6HRA - chains A and D of the 4 polymer chains in the assembly; structure by electron microscopy, 3.70 A resolution.

[Chain A]
Molecule: Potassium-transporting ATPase potassium-binding subunit
Source organism: Escherichia coli (strain K12)
Reference sequence: P03959 (KDPA_ECOLI); numbering as in UniProt (aligned over 1-557)
Chain sequence (557 residues; row label = number of the first residue in the row):
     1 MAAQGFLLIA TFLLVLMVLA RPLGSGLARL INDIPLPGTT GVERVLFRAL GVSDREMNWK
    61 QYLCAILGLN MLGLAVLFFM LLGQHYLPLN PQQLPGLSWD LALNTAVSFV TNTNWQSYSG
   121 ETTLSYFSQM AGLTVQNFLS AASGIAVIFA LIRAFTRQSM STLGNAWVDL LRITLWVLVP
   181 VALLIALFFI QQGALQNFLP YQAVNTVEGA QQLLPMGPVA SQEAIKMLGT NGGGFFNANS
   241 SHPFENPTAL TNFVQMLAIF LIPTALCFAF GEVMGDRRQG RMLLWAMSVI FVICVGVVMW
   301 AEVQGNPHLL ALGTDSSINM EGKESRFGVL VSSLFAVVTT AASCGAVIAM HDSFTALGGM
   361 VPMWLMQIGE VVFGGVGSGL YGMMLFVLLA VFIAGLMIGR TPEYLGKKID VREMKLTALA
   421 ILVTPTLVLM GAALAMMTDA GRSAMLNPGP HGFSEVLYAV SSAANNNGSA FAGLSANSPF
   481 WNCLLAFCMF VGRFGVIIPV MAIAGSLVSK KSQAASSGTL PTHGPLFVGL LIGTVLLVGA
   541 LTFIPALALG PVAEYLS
Bound ions: K+ site 1: N239, G468; K+ site 2 near G369 (its only coordinating residue here)
What the authors report for this chain:
  - K+ coordination: N239, G369, G468

[Chain D]
Molecule: Potassium-transporting ATPase KdpF subunit
Source organism: Escherichia coli (strain K12)
Reference sequence: P36937 (KDPF_ECOLI); numbering as in UniProt (aligned over 1-29)
Chain sequence (29 residues; row label = number of the first residue in the row):
     1 MSAGVITGVL LVFLLLGYLV YALINAEAF
Disordered / not traced: 28-29

[How chain A and chain D interact]
Pairs across the interface - 6 pairs, chain A then chain D:
  K415(A) - L23(D)
  K415(A) - I24(D)  hydrogen bond (side chain-backbone)
  A418(A) - L23(D)  hydrophobic
  L419(A) - L23(D)  hydrophobic
  M430(A) - F13(D)  hydrophobic
  M437(A) - M1(D)
Other interface residues (no listed pair), chain A (6 interface residues in all): L422
Other interface residues (no listed pair), chain D (7 interface residues in all): V5, V9, N25

[In short]
6 residues of chain A face 7 of chain D across their interface; the contacts include 1 hydrogen bond. Its one
hydrogen-bonded contact is K415(A)-I24(D). The K+ site 1 is built by N239(A) and G468(A). The paper reports K+
coordination by N239(A), G369(A) and G468(A).
Here chain A is Potassium-transporting ATPase potassium-binding subunit and chain D is Potassium-transporting
ATPase KdpF subunit, both from Escherichia coli (strain K12). Entry 6HRA (Cryo-EM structure of the KdpFABC
complex in an E1 outward-facing state (state 1)) was determined by electron microscopy together with 6HRB from
the same study.
